6DBJ - chains D and J of the 10 polymer chains in the assembly; structure by electron microscopy, 3.00 A resolution.

Chain D:
Protein: Recombination activating gene 2
Organism: Danio rerio
Reference sequence: Q1RLW7 (Q1RLW7_DANRE); residue numbers follow UniProt; this construct covers 1-530
Amino-acid sequence (533 residues; each row starts with the number of its first residue; numbers below 1 keep their minus sign (Gly-2 is residue -2)):
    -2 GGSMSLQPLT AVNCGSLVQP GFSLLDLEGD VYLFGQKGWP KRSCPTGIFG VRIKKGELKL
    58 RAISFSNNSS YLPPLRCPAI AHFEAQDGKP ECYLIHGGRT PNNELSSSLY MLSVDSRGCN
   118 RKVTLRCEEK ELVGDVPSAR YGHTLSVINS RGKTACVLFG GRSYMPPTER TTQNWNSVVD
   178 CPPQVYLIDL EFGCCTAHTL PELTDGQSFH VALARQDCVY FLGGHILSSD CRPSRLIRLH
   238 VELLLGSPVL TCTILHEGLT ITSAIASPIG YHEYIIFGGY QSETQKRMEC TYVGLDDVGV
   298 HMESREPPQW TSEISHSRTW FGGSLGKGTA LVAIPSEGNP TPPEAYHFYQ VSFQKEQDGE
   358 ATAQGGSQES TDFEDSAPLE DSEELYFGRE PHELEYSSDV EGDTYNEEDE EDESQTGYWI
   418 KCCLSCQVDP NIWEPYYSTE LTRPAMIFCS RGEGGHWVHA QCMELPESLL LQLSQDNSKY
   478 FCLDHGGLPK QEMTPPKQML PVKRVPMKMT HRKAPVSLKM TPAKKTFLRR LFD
Unresolved in the structure: -2 to -1, 352-530
Differences from the reference sequence: expression tag (-2 to 0)

Chain J:
Molecule: Forward strand of coding flank
Sequence (16 nucleotides; row label = number of the first residue in the row):
     1 GATCTGGCCT GTCTTA
Bound ions: Ca2+: DA16 (shared with 3 residues of chain C)

Chain D / chain J interface:
Residue-residue contacts (5; chain D residue first):
  Arg58(D) - DG7(J)  salt bridge to the phosphate
  Arg58(D) - DC8(J)  phosphate contact
  Asn117(D) - DT5(J)  base contact
  Asn117(D) - DG6(J)  sugar contact
  Lys119(D) - DG7(J)  salt bridge to the phosphate
Also at the interface, not in a pair above, chain D (6 interface residues in all): Leu57, Cys116, Arg118

Overview:
6 residues of chain D and 4 residues of chain J are in contact, with 2 salt bridges. Polar pairs include
Arg58(D)-DG7(J) and Lys119(D)-DG7(J).
Here chain D is Recombination activating gene 2 (Danio rerio) and chain J is Forward strand of coding flank.
Entry 6DBJ (Cryo-EM structure of RAG in complex with 12-RSS and 23-RSS nicked DNA intermediates) was
determined by electron microscopy together with 6DBI, 6DBL, 6DBO, 6DBQ, 6DBR, 6DBT and 4 further entries from
the same study.
